Entry 6QXF (electron microscopy, 3.60 A resolution); this record covers chains L and M of the 22 polymer chains in the assembly.

[Chain L (and M)]
Molecule: CRISPR-associated endonuclease Cas1
Source organism: Streptococcus thermophilus
Notes: EC 3.1.-.-; engineered mutation(s): C-terminal Strep tag; chain M of this document is another copy of the same molecule, construct and numbering; everything in this record applies to it too
Reference sequence: G3ECR2 (CAS1_STRTR); residue numbers follow UniProt; this construct covers 1-289
Sequence (302 residues; each row starts with the number of its first residue):
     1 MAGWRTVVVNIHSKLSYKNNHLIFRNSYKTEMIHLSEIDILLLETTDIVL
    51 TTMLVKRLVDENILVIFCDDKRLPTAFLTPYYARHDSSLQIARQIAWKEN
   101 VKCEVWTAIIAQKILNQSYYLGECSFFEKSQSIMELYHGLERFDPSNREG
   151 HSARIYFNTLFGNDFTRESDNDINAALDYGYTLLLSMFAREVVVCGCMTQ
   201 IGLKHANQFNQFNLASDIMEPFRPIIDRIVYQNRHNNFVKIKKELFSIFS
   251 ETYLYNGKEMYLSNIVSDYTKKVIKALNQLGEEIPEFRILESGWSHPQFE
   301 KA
Disordered / not traced: 1-2, 290-302
Sequence notes: expression tag (290-302)
Curated features (UniProtKB/Swiss-Prot):
  - binding site (Mn(2+)): E149, H205, E220

[How chain L and chain M interact]
Contacting residue pairs (71; chain L residue first):
  L43(L) - T52(M)
  T45(L) - T52(M)  hydrogen bond (backbone-side chain)
  T46(L) - T52(M)  hydrogen bond (backbone-side chain)
  T46(L) - M53(M)  hydrogen bond (backbone-backbone)
  D47(L) - T52(M)
  I48(L) - T52(M)  hydrogen bond (backbone-side chain)
  V49(L) - V49(M)  hydrophobic
  V49(L) - L50(M)
  L50(L) - V49(M)
  L50(L) - L50(M)
  L50(L) - T52(M)
  T52(L) - L43(M)
  T52(L) - T45(M)  hydrogen bond (side chain-backbone)
  T52(L) - T46(M)  hydrogen bond (side chain-backbone)
  T52(L) - D47(M)
  T52(L) - I48(M)  hydrogen bond (side chain-backbone)
  T52(L) - F67(M)
  M53(L) - T46(M)  hydrogen bond (backbone-backbone)
  K56(L) - T46(M)
  K56(L) - D69(M)  salt bridge
  V59(L) - A76(M)  hydrophobic
  F67(L) - T52(M)
  F67(L) - V55(M)  hydrophobic
  F67(L) - L78(M)  hydrophobic
  D69(L) - K56(M)
  P74(L) - Y82(M)
  T75(L) - V59(M)
  T75(L) - P80(M)
  T75(L) - Y81(M)  hydrogen bond (backbone-backbone)
  A76(L) - V59(M)  hydrophobic
  A76(L) - T79(M)
  A76(L) - P80(M)  hydrophobic
  A76(L) - Y81(M)
  F77(L) - L78(M)
  F77(L) - T79(M)  hydrogen bond (backbone-backbone)
  F77(L) - Y81(M)
  L78(L) - F67(M)  hydrophobic
  L78(L) - A76(M)  hydrophobic
  L78(L) - F77(M)
  L78(L) - L78(M)  hydrophobic
  T79(L) - A76(M)
  T79(L) - F77(M)  hydrogen bond (side chain-backbone)
  T79(L) - T79(M)  hydrogen bond
  T79(L) - Q211(M)
  P80(L) - T75(M)
  P80(L) - A76(M)  hydrophobic
  P80(L) - F212(M)
  Y81(L) - T75(M)  hydrogen bond (backbone-backbone)
  Y81(L) - F77(M)
  Y81(L) - T182(M)
  Y81(L) - S186(M)
  Y81(L) - F212(M)  hydrophobic
  R84(L) - Q211(M)  hydrogen bond
  S88(L) - F209(M)
  L89(L) - F209(M)  hydrophobic
  A92(L) - F209(M)  hydrophobic
  V193(L) - Y81(M)
  M198(L) - M198(M)  hydrophobic
  T199(L) - Y82(M)
  Q200(L) - Y81(M)  hydrogen bond (side chain-backbone)
  Q200(L) - Y82(M)
  Q200(L) - S88(M)  hydrogen bond (backbone-side chain)
  Q200(L) - I91(M)
  Q208(L) - S88(M)  hydrogen bond (backbone-side chain)
  Q208(L) - L89(M)
  F209(L) - H85(M)  hydrogen bond (backbone-side chain)
  N210(L) - S88(M)
  Q211(L) - Y82(M)
  Q211(L) - R84(M)  hydrogen bond (side chain-backbone)
  Q211(L) - H85(M)
  F212(L) - Y82(M)
Other interface residues (no listed pair), chain L (41 interface residues in all): T51, V55, I66, D70, Y82, I95, I201
Other interface residues (no listed pair), chain M (39 interface residues in all): T51, I66, D70, P74, S87, Q200

[Overview]
Chain L and chain M form an interface of 41 and 39 residues respectively; the contacts include 19 hydrogen
bonds and 1 salt bridge. Among the polar pairs are K56(L)-D69(M), T45(L)-T52(M) and T46(L)-T52(M). Curated
annotation (UniProt) lists 3 Mn2+-binding residues on chain L.
Chain L and chain M are both CRISPR-associated endonuclease Cas1 (Streptococcus thermophilus); the structure,
Cas1-Cas2-Csn2-DNA complex from the Type II-A CRISPR-Cas system, was determined by electron microscopy (same
publication as 6QXT and 6QY3).
